7VD6 - chains 17 and 19 of the 11 polymer chains in the assembly; structure by electron microscopy, 2.80 A resolution.

# Chain 17
Molecule: Fcpb4, Fucoxanthin chlorophyll a/c-binding protein
Source organism: Chaetoceros gracilis
Chain sequence (207 residues; each row starts with the number of its first residue):
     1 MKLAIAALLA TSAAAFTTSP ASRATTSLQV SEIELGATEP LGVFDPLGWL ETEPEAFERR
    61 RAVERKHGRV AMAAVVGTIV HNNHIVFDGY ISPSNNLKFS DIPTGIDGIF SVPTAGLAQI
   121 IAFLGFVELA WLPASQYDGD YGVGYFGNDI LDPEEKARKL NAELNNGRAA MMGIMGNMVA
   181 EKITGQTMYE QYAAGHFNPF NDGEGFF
Unresolved in the structure: 1-30, 207
Metal / ion sites: chlorophyll a Mg site 1 near Glu64 (its only coordinating residue here); Chlorophyll c1 Mg site 1 near Gln119 (its only coordinating residue here); Chlorophyll c1 Mg site 2 near Glu128 (its only coordinating residue here); chlorophyll a Mg site 2 near Glu163 (its only coordinating residue here); Chlorophyll c1 Mg site 3 near Asn166 (its only coordinating residue here)
Ligand contacts:
  - Fucoxanthin (A86; (3S,3'S,5R,5'R,6S,6'R,8'R)-3,5'-dihydroxy-8-oxo-6',7'-didehydro-5,5',6,6',7,8-hexahydro-5,6-epoxy-beta,beta-caroten-3'- yl acetate), molecule 1: Thr38, Pro40, Leu41, Asn165, Arg168, Ala169, Met172, Ile183, Gly205, Phe206
  - Fucoxanthin (A86), molecule 2: Phe44, Pro46, Leu47, His67, Val70, Ala71, Ala74, Thr78, His81, Gly105, Ile106, Gly108, Ile109, Met171, Met172, Ile174, Met175, Met178
  - Fucoxanthin (A86), molecule 3: Trp49, Glu53, Arg60, Met175, Met178, Val179, Lys182, Ile183
  - Fucoxanthin (A86), molecule 4: Lys66, Arg69, Val70, Ala73, Tyr90, Ile91, Pro93, Phe99, Ile120, Leu124, Val127, Glu128, Leu132
  - Fucoxanthin (A86), molecule 5: Met72, Val75, Val76, Leu132, Val143, Gly144, Tyr145, Phe146, Asn166, Ala169, Ala170, Gly173, Gly176, Asn177, Met188, Tyr192
  - Fucoxanthin (A86), molecule 6: Ile79, Asn82, Asn83, Tyr145, Phe146, Lys159, Met188, Tyr189, Tyr192
  - Fucoxanthin (A86), molecule 7: Tyr189, Tyr192, Ala193, Ala194, Phe197
  - chlorophyll a (CLA), molecule 1: Ile33, Leu35, Gly36, Ala37, Leu41, Gly42, Val43, Phe44, Asp45, Leu47, Trp49, Leu50, Phe57, Arg60, Arg61, Val63, Glu64, His67, Arg168, Ala169, Met171, Met172, Met175
  - chlorophyll a (CLA), molecule 2: Thr38, Glu39, Pro40, Arg158, Asn161, Ala162, Asn165, Asn166, Ala169
  - chlorophyll a (CLA), molecule 3: Arg65, Arg69, Met72, Leu132, Asp138, Gly139, Asp140, Tyr141, Gly142, Val143, Gly144, Tyr145, Gly147, Asn148, Asp149, Ile150, Lys156, Lys159, Leu160, Ala162, Glu163, Asn166
  - chlorophyll a (CLA), molecule 4: Val70, Ala73, Ala74, Val76, Gly77, Val80, His81, Ile85, Val86, Phe87, Ile91, Phe99, Ile102, Pro103, Thr104, Gly108, Ile109, Val112, Ile120
  - chlorophyll a (CLA), molecule 5: Ala122, Gly125, Phe126, Leu129, Ala130
  - chlorophyll a (CLA), molecule 6: Phe123, Phe126, Ala130, Trp131, Leu132, Tyr141
  - chlorophyll a (CLA), molecule 7: Ala169, Met172, Gly173, Met175, Gly176, Val179, Ala180, Ile183, Thr184, Gln191, Tyr192, His196, Phe197, Pro199, Phe200, Glu204
  - Chlorophyll c1 (KC1), molecule 1: Arg59, Arg60, Val63, His67, Met175
  - Chlorophyll c1 (KC1), molecule 2: Arg59, Ala62, Val63, Lys66, His67, Val70, Ile121, Leu124, Gly125, Glu128, Leu129, Ala134, Ser135, Tyr137
  - Chlorophyll c1 (KC1), molecule 3: Val75, Val76, Ile79, Tyr145, Arg158, Lys159, Ala162, Asn166
  - Chlorophyll c1 (KC1), molecule 4: Ile91, Ser92, Pro93, Ser94, Asn95, Val112, Pro113, Ala115, Gly116, Gln119, Ile120, Phe123
Reported in the primary citation:
  - binding site for chlorophyll a: Phe126, Trp131
  - binding site for 1,2-dipalmitoyl-phosphatidyl-glycerole: Phe44, Phe197
  - binding site for 1,2-distearoyl-monogalactosyl-diglyceride: Ser94

# Chain 19
Molecule: Fcpb5, Fucoxanthin chlorophyll a/c-binding protein
Source organism: Chaetoceros gracilis
Chain sequence (271 residues; numbered 1 to 271; the number before each row is that of its first residue):
     1 MKLALAALLA TSAAAFQAPT MTFSLGKKAA AKKAVKAPAP SGASPSADAW ANSIESKALP
    61 FARAPATLDG TMLGDFGFDP LGFSTVPVGP WFTGIEGRNG QIGNLNWYRE AELIHGRIAQ
   121 VAVVGFIAPG LFGTLPGNEW TGVDAYSNLN PLEAFSQVPG LAILQIFLFM SYLEVRRINI
   181 IKEEGENYMP GDLRIGQGEG RWNPFGLDYS PEAYEEKRLQ ELKHCRLAMI GVFGLWAQAQ
   241 ASGVGVTEQI GAALTTPDYY AKAGYFLPEG I
Unresolved in the structure: 1-41, 262-271
Metal / ion sites: chlorophyll a Mg (6 sites), coordinated by Ala58, Glu112, Gln165, Glu174, Glu221, Gln238
Ligand contacts:
  - Fucoxanthin (A86; (3S,3'S,5R,5'R,6S,6'R,8'R)-3,5'-dihydroxy-8-oxo-6',7'-didehydro-5,5',6,6',7,8-hexahydro-5,6-epoxy-beta,beta-caroten-3'- yl acetate), molecule 1: Ile114, Arg117, Ile118, Leu135, Pro136, Gly137, Asn138, Thr141, Tyr146, Ile166, Phe169, Met170, Leu173, Glu174, Leu193
  - Fucoxanthin (A86), molecule 2: Gln120, Val121, Val123, Val124, Ile127, Ile195, Gly196, Trp202, Asn203, Pro204, Phe205, Leu207, His224, Leu227, Ala228, Gly231, Gly234, Leu235, Gln238, Val246, Ile250
  - chlorophyll a (CLA), molecule 1: Lys57, Ala58, Leu59, Pro60, Phe61, Phe76, Phe78
  - chlorophyll a (CLA), molecule 2: Leu68, Met72, Leu73, Gly74, Asp75, Phe76, Gly77, Phe78, Asp79, Phe83, Ser84, Tyr108, Arg109, Ala111, Glu112, His115, Arg226, Met229, Ile230, Phe233
  - chlorophyll a (CLA), molecule 3: Phe83, Trp91, Tyr108, Ala111, His115, Phe233
  - chlorophyll a (CLA), molecule 4: Trp91, Phe92, Trp107, Glu110, Ala111, Ile114, His115, Ile118, Phe167, Met170, Ser171, Glu174, Arg177, Ile178
  - chlorophyll a (CLA), molecule 5: Arg117, Gln120, Val121, Val124, Met189, Gly191, Asp192, Leu193, Arg194, Ile195, Gly196, Arg201, Leu207, Tyr209, Tyr214, Lys217, Arg218, Gln220, Glu221, His224
  - chlorophyll a (CLA), molecule 6: Ile118, Val121, Ala122, Val124, Gly125, Ala128, Pro129, Gly133, Thr134, Leu135, Tyr146, Asn148, Ala154, Phe155, Val158, Ile166, Phe169, Met170, Leu173
  - chlorophyll a (CLA), molecule 7: Asn138, Trp140, Thr141, Tyr146, Pro159, Leu161, Ala162, Gln165, Ile166, Phe169
  - chlorophyll a (CLA), molecule 8: Glu216, Leu219, Gln220, Lys223, His224, Leu227
  - chlorophyll a (CLA), molecule 9: Ile230, Phe233, Gly234, Ala237, Gln238, Ala241, Ser242, Gln249
  - Diadinoxanthin (DD6; (3S,3'R,5R,6S,7cis)-7',8'-didehydro-5,6-dihydro-5,6-epoxy-beta,beta-carotene-3,3'-diol): Phe78, Asp79, Pro80, Leu81, Gly82, Phe83, His115, Ile118, Ala119, Ala122, Gly125, Phe126, Pro151, Leu152, Phe155, Met229, Ile230, Val232
  - Chlorophyll c1 (KC1): Lys217, Gln220, His224, Leu227
  - dodecyl-alpha-D-maltoside (LMU): Asn150, Leu152, Glu153, Phe155, Ser156, Ile163, Ile166, Phe167, Met170, Ala239, Gln240
Reported in the primary citation:
  - binding site for chlorophyll a: Glu112, His115, Gln165, Glu174, Glu221, Gln238
  - binding site for Chlorophyll c1: His224

# Chain 17 / chain 19 interface
Contacting residue pairs (17):
  Thr114(17) with Phe155(19); Ile163(19)
  Ala115(17) with Ser156(19)
  Ile121(17) with Phe167(19), hydrophobic
  Leu129(17) with Trp91(19); Phe92(19)
  Ala130(17) with Arg98(19), hydrogen bond (backbone-side chain)
  Trp131(17) with Arg98(19), hydrogen bond (backbone-side chain)
  Pro133(17) with Gly94(19); Arg98(19)
  Ser135(17) with Phe92(19), hydrogen bond (side chain-backbone); Thr93(19)
  Gln136(17) with Gly94(19); Ile95(19), hydrogen bond (side chain-backbone); Glu96(19)
  Tyr137(17) with Lys182(19), hydrogen bond
  Asp140(17) with Ile95(19)
Also at the interface, not in a pair above, chain 17 (13 interface residues in all): Ala118, Tyr141
Also at the interface, not in a pair above, chain 19 (13 interface residues in all): Gly160
The authors on this interface:
  - interface residues, chain 17: Gln136(17), Tyr137(17)
  - interface residues, chain 19: Ile95(19), Lys182(19)

# Overview
The chain 17/chain 19 interface involves 13 residues from each chain; the contacts include 5 hydrogen bonds.
Among the polar pairs are Ala130(17)-Arg98(19), Trp131(17)-Arg98(19) and Ser135(17)-Phe92(19). The paper
reports a binding site for chlorophyll a at Phe126(17), Trp131(17) and Glu112(19) among others; a binding site
for 1,2-dipalmitoyl-phosphatidyl-glycerole at Phe44(17) and Phe197(17).
Chain 17 is Fcpb4, Fucoxanthin chlorophyll a/c-binding protein and chain 19 is Fcpb5, Fucoxanthin chlorophyll
a/c-binding protein, both from Chaetoceros gracilis; the structure, Structure of S1M1-type FCPII complex from
diatom, was determined by electron microscopy.
